PDB entry 9CDH | electron microscopy, 1.95 A resolution | chains A and B

[Chain A (and B)]
Protein: ATPase MORC2
Organism: Homo sapiens
Notes: EC 3.6.1.-; chain B of this document is another copy of the same molecule, construct and numbering; everything in this record applies to it too
Reference sequence: Q9Y6X9 (MORC2_HUMAN); residues 1-1032 here = UniProt positions 1-1032
Amino-acid sequence (1032 residues; each row starts with the number of its first residue):
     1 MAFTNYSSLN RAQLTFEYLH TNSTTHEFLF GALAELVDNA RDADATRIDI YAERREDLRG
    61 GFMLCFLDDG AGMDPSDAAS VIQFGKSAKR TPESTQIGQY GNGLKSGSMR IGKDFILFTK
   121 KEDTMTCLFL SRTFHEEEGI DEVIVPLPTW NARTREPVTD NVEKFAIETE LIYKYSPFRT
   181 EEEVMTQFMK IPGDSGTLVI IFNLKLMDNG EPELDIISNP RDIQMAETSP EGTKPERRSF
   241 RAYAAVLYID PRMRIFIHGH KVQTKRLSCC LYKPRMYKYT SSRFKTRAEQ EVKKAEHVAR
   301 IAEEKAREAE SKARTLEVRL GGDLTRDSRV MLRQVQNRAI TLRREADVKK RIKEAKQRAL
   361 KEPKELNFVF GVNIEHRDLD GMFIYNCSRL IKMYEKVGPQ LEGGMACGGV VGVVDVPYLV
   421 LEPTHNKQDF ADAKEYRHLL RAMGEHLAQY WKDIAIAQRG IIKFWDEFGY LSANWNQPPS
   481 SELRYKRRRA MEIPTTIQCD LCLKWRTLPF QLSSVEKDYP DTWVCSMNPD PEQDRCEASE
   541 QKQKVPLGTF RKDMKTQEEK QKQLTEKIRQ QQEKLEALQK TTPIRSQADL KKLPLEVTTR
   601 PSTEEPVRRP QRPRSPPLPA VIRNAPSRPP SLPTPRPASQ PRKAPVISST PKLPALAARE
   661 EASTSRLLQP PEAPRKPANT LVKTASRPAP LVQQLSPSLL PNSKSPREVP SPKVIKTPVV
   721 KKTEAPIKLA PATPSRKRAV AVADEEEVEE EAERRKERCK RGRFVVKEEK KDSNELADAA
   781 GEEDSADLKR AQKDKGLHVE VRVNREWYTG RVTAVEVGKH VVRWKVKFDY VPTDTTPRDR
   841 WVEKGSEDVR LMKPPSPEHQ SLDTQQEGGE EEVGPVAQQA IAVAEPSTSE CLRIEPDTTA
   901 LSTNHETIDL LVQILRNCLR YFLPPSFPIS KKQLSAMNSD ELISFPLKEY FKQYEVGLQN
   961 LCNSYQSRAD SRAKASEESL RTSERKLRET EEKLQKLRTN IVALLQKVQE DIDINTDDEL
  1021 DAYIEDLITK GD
Disordered / not traced: 1-4, 291-364, 515-518, 552-1032 (chain B: 291-364, 511-518, 529-533, 552-1032)
Construct notes: engineered mutation A725 (Ser in Q9Y6X9), A730 (Ser in Q9Y6X9), A739 (Ser in Q9Y6X9), A743 (Ser in Q9Y6X9), A777 (Ser in Q9Y6X9), A779 (Ser in Q9Y6X9)
Ion coordination: Mg2+: N39 (together with AMP-PNP); Zn2+: C499, C502, C525
Residues lining bound ligands: AMP-PNP: E35, N39, A40, A43, D68, G72, M73, V81, K86, S87, K89, I97, G98, Q99, Y100, G101, N102, G103, L104, K105, T197, K427
Swiss-Prot annotation at these positions:
  - zinc finger: A490 to K544 (CW-type)
  - binding site (ATP): N39, S87 to K89, Q99 to K105, K427
  - binding site (Mg(2+)): N39
  - binding site (Zn(2+)): C499, C502, C525, C536
  - modified residue: A2 (N-acetylalanine), T582 (Phosphothreonine), S602 (Phosphoserine), S615 (Phosphoserine), S696 (Phosphoserine), S705 (Phosphoserine), T733 (Phosphothreonine)
  - cross-link (Glycyl lysine isopeptide (Lys-Gly)): K652 (interchain with G-Cter in SUMO2), K704 (interchain with G-Cter in SUMO2), K716 (interchain with G-Cter in SUMO2), K767 (interchain with G-Cter in SUMO2), K819 (interchain with G-Cter in SUMO2), K932 (interchain with G-Cter in SUMO2)
Reported in the primary citation:
  - mutagenesis - N39A: decreased binding to DNA

[Chain A / chain B interface]
Pairs across the interface (133):
  N5(A) - I167(B)
  Y6(A) - F134(B)  hydrophobic
  Y6(A) - E138(B)  hydrogen bond
  Y6(A) - I144(B)  hydrophobic
  Y6(A) - I167(B)  hydrophobic
  Y6(A) - L171(B)
  S8(A) - N161(B)
  S8(A) - E163(B)  hydrogen bond
  S8(A) - K164(B)
  L9(A) - I144(B)  hydrophobic
  L9(A) - I167(B)  hydrophobic
  L9(A) - E168(B)
  L9(A) - L171(B)  hydrophobic
  N10(A) - I82(B)
  N10(A) - V143(B)
  N10(A) - I144(B)
  N10(A) - V145(B)  hydrogen bond (backbone-backbone)
  N10(A) - K164(B)  hydrogen bond
  N10(A) - E168(B)
  R11(A) - I82(B)
  R11(A) - E142(B)  salt bridge
  R11(A) - V143(B)
  R11(A) - I144(B)
  A12(A) - L14(B)  hydrophobic
  A12(A) - I82(B)
  A12(A) - F84(B)  hydrophobic
  A12(A) - V143(B)  hydrogen bond (backbone-backbone)
  Q13(A) - L14(B)
  Q13(A) - I82(B)  hydrogen bond (backbone-backbone)
  Q13(A) - Q83(B)
  Q13(A) - F84(B)  hydrogen bond (backbone-backbone)
  L14(A) - A12(B)  hydrophobic
  L14(A) - Q13(B)
  L14(A) - L14(B)  hydrophobic
  L14(A) - F84(B)
  T15(A) - Q83(B)
  T15(A) - F84(B)  hydrogen bond (side chain-backbone)
  T15(A) - G85(B)
  T15(A) - K86(B)  hydrogen bond (side chain-backbone)
  E17(A) - G85(B)
  E17(A) - R90(B)  salt bridge
  Y18(A) - Y18(B)  hydrogen bond
  Y18(A) - N22(B)  hydrogen bond
  Y18(A) - F84(B)
  Y18(A) - G85(B)
  Y18(A) - N102(B)  hydrogen bond
  Y18(A) - H425(B)
  T21(A) - Y100(B)  hydrogen bond (side chain-backbone)
  T21(A) - N102(B)
  T21(A) - H425(B)
  N22(A) - Y18(B)  hydrogen bond
  T24(A) - Y100(B)
  T24(A) - T424(B)
  T24(A) - H425(B)  hydrogen bond (backbone-backbone)
  T25(A) - H425(B)
  E27(A) - T424(B)
  E27(A) - F430(B)
  E27(A) - A431(B)
  E27(A) - A433(B)
  I82(A) - N10(B)
  I82(A) - R11(B)
  I82(A) - A12(B)
  I82(A) - Q13(B)  hydrogen bond (backbone-backbone)
  Q83(A) - Q13(B)
  Q83(A) - T15(B)
  F84(A) - A12(B)  hydrophobic
  F84(A) - Q13(B)  hydrogen bond (backbone-backbone)
  F84(A) - L14(B)
  F84(A) - T15(B)  hydrogen bond (backbone-side chain)
  F84(A) - Y18(B)
  G85(A) - T15(B)
  G85(A) - E17(B)
  G85(A) - Y18(B)
  K86(A) - T15(B)  hydrogen bond (backbone-side chain)
  R90(A) - E17(B)
  Y100(A) - H20(B)
  Y100(A) - T21(B)  hydrogen bond (backbone-side chain)
  Y100(A) - T24(B)
  N102(A) - Y18(B)  hydrogen bond
  N102(A) - T21(B)
  F134(A) - Y6(B)  hydrophobic
  E137(A) - M1(B)
  E138(A) - M1(B)  hydrogen bond (backbone-backbone)
  E138(A) - A2(B)
  E138(A) - F3(B)
  E138(A) - Y6(B)  hydrogen bond
  G139(A) - M1(B)
  I140(A) - Y6(B)  hydrophobic
  E142(A) - R11(B)  salt bridge
  V143(A) - N10(B)
  V143(A) - R11(B)
  V143(A) - A12(B)  hydrogen bond (backbone-backbone)
  I144(A) - Y6(B)  hydrophobic
  I144(A) - L9(B)  hydrophobic
  I144(A) - N10(B)
  I144(A) - R11(B)
  V145(A) - N10(B)  hydrogen bond (backbone-backbone)
  L147(A) - N10(B)
  N161(A) - S8(B)
  E163(A) - S8(B)  hydrogen bond
  K164(A) - S8(B)
  K164(A) - L9(B)
  K164(A) - N10(B)  hydrogen bond
  I167(A) - N5(B)
  I167(A) - Y6(B)  hydrophobic
  I167(A) - L9(B)  hydrophobic
  E168(A) - L9(B)
  L171(A) - Y6(B)
  L171(A) - L9(B)  hydrophobic
  K174(A) - F3(B)
  M207(A) - K434(B)
  D208(A) - R283(B)  salt bridge
  D208(A) - R287(B)  salt bridge
  D208(A) - E435(B)
  A226(A) - K434(B)
  E227(A) - K434(B)
  R283(A) - D208(B)  salt bridge
  T286(A) - D208(B)
  T424(A) - T24(B)
  T424(A) - E27(B)
  H425(A) - Y18(B)
  H425(A) - T21(B)
  H425(A) - T24(B)  hydrogen bond (backbone-backbone)
  H425(A) - T25(B)
  H425(A) - H425(B)
  D429(A) - E27(B)
  F430(A) - E27(B)
  A431(A) - E27(B)
  A433(A) - E27(B)
  K434(A) - M207(B)
  K434(A) - A226(B)
  K434(A) - E227(B)
  E435(A) - D208(B)
Interface residues without a listed pair, chain A (64 interface residues in all): H20, H26, A79, R110, E136, P146, R287, P423
Interface residues without a listed pair, chain B (63 interface residues in all): T4, H26, R110, I140, D141, P146, L147, P423, D429

[Overview]
64 residues of chain A face 63 of chain B across their interface, with 28 hydrogen bonds and 6 salt bridges.
Polar contacts include R11(A)-E142(B), E17(A)-R90(B) and D208(A)-R283(B). Ligands of chain A: AMP-PNP. The
paper reports that N39A of chain A reduces binding to DNA.
Both chains are ATPase MORC2 (Homo sapiens). Entry 9CDH (MORC2 PD mutant with DNA) was determined by electron
microscopy together with 9CDF, 9CDG, 9CDI and 9CDJ from the same study.
